PDB entry 6SB1 | X-ray diffraction, 2.05 A resolution | chain A

Chain A:
Protein: Macrophage-expressed gene 1 protein
From: Mus musculus
UniProtKB: A1L314 (MPEG1_MOUSE); numbering as in UniProt (aligned over 349-631)
Sequence (295 residues; each row starts with the number of its first residue):
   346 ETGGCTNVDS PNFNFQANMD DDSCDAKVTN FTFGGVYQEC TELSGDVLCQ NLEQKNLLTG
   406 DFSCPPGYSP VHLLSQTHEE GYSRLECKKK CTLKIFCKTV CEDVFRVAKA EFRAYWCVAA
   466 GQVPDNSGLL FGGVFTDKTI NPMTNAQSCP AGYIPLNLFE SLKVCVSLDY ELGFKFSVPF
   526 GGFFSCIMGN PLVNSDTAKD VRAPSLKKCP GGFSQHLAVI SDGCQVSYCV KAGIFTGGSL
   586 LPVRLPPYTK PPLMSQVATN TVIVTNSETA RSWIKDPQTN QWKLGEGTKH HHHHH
Unresolved in the structure: 346-375, 540-547, 580-640
Construct notes: expression tag (346-348, 632-640)
Curated features (UniProtKB/Swiss-Prot):
  - site (Cleavage): Asn-352, Val-353, Asn-357, Phe-358, Asn-359, Phe-360, Lys-628, Leu-629
  - glycosylation: Asn-375 (N-linked (GlcNAc...) asparagine)
  - mutagenesis: Tyr-427 to Val-452 (Abolished binding to target membranes)
Disulfide bonds: Cys-385/Cys-394, Cys-409/Cys-462, Cys-432/Cys-446, Cys-436/Cys-442, Cys-494/Cys-510, Cys-531/Cys-569, Cys-554/Cys-574

In short:
Chain A is Macrophage-expressed gene 1 protein (Mus musculus); the structure, Crystal structure of murine
perforin-2 P2 domain crystal form 1, was determined by X-ray diffraction (same publication as 6SB3, 6SB4 and
6SB5).
